Entry 9JYZ (electron microscopy, 2.70 A resolution); this record covers chains h and i of the 66 polymer chains in the assembly.

Chain h (and i):
Name: Tail tubular protein gp11
Source organism: Escherichia phage T7
Notes: chain i of this document is another copy of the same molecule, construct and numbering; everything in this record applies to it too
Reference sequence: P03746 (TUBE1_BPT7); residue numbers follow UniProt; this construct covers 1-196
Sequence (196 residues; each row starts with the number of its first residue):
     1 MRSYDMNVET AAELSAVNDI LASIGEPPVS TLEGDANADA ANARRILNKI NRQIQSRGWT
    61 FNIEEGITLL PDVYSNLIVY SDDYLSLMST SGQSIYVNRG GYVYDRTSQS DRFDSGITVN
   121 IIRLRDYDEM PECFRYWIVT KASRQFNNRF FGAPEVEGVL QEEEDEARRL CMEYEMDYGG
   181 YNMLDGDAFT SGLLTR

How chain h and chain i interact:
Residue-residue contacts (67):
  Met1(h) - Glu9(i)
  Met1(h) - Thr10(i)  hydrogen bond (backbone-backbone)
  Met1(h) - Ser15(i)  hydrogen bond
  Arg2(h) - Asn7(i)
  Arg2(h) - Val8(i)
  Arg2(h) - Glu9(i)  hydrogen bond (backbone-side chain)
  Ser3(h) - Val8(i)  hydrogen bond (backbone-backbone)
  Ser3(h) - Glu9(i)  hydrogen bond (side chain-backbone)
  Ser3(h) - Thr10(i)
  Asp5(h) - Arg2(i)  hydrogen bond (backbone-side chain)
  Met6(h) - Met6(i)
  Met6(h) - Val8(i)  hydrophobic
  Asn7(h) - Arg2(i)
  Asn7(h) - Asp5(i)  hydrogen bond
  Asn7(h) - Met6(i)  hydrogen bond (side chain-backbone)
  Val8(h) - Arg2(i)
  Leu32(h) - Arg2(i)  hydrogen bond (backbone-side chain)
  Glu33(h) - Arg2(i)
  Gly34(h) - Arg2(i)
  Asn42(h) - Pro28(i)
  Arg44(h) - Arg2(i)
  Arg45(h) - Asn18(i)
  Arg45(h) - Pro28(i)
  Lys49(h) - Asp19(i)
  Lys49(h) - Tyr136(i)
  Arg52(h) - Glu132(i)  salt bridge
  Gln53(h) - Tyr136(i)
  Gln53(h) - Glu166(i)
  Gln53(h) - Leu170(i)
  Arg57(h) - Glu166(i)  salt bridge
  Arg57(h) - Leu170(i)
  Asp82(h) - Asp128(i)
  Asp82(h) - Arg135(i)  salt bridge
  Leu85(h) - Glu132(i)
  Ser86(h) - Tyr174(i)
  Met88(h) - Tyr174(i)  hydrophobic
  Met88(h) - Asp177(i)
  Met88(h) - Tyr178(i)
  Gly92(h) - Gly180(i)
  Gln93(h) - Thr60(i)
  Gln93(h) - Tyr178(i)
  Gln93(h) - Gly179(i)
  Gln93(h) - Tyr181(i)
  Ser94(h) - Tyr178(i)  hydrogen bond (backbone-backbone)
  Ile95(h) - Tyr178(i)
  Tyr96(h) - Tyr178(i)  hydrogen bond (backbone-side chain)
  Val97(h) - Phe61(i)
  Val97(h) - Tyr178(i)
  Asn98(h) - Asp128(i)  hydrogen bond (side chain-backbone)
  Asn98(h) - Glu129(i)
  Arg99(h) - Glu129(i)
  Gly100(h) - Glu129(i)  hydrogen bond (backbone-side chain)
  Arg106(h) - Thr60(i)  hydrogen bond (side chain-backbone)
  Arg106(h) - Tyr178(i)  hydrogen bond
  Gln109(h) - Ile67(i)
  Lys141(h) - Glu166(i)  salt bridge
  Arg144(h) - Glu162(i)  salt bridge
  Gln145(h) - Tyr136(i)  hydrogen bond
  Gln145(h) - Glu163(i)
  Asn148(h) - Val159(i)
  Arg149(h) - Ala22(i)
  Arg149(h) - Ser23(i)
  Arg149(h) - Gly25(i)
  Arg149(h) - Leu160(i)
  Arg149(h) - Glu163(i)  salt bridge
  Phe150(h) - Ala22(i)  hydrophobic
  Phe150(h) - Gly25(i)
Also at the interface, not in a pair above, chain h (43 interface residues in all): Ser56, Asp83, Leu87, Glu157, Glu164
Also at the interface, not in a pair above, chain i (39 interface residues in all): Tyr4, Ala12, Ile24, Glu26, Arg125

Overview:
The interface between chain h and chain i involves 43 residues on one side and 39 on the other; the contacts
include 16 hydrogen bonds and 6 salt bridges. Polar pairs include Arg52(h)-Glu132(i), Arg57(h)-Glu166(i) and
Asp82(h)-Arg135(i).
Chain h and chain i are both Tail tubular protein gp11 (Escherichia phage T7); the structure, portal-tail
complex of mature T7, was determined by electron microscopy, deposited together with 9JYY and 9JZ0.
